PDB entry 8OUY | electron microscopy, 3.40 A resolution | chains C and D of the 4 polymer chains in the assembly

== Chain C ==
Name: DNA repair protein RAD51 homolog 4
Source organism: Homo sapiens
Reference sequence: O75771 (RA51D_HUMAN); numbering as in UniProt (aligned over 1-328)
Amino-acid sequence (328 residues; numbered 1 to 328; the number before each row is that of its first residue):
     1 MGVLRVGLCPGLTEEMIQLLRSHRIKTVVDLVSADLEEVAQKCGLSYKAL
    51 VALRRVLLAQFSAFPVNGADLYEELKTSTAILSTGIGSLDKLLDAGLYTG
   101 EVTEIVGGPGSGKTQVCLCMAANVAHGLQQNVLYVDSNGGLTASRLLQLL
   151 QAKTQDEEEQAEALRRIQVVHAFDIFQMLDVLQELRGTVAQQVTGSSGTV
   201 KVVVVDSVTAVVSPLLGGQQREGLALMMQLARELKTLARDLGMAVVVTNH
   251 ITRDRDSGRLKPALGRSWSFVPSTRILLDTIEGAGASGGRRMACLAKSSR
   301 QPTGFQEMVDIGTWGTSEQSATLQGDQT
Disordered / not traced: 1, 282-286, 315-328
Ion coordination: Mg2+: Thr114 (together with ATP)
Residues lining bound ligands:
  - ATP (adenosine-5'-triphosphate): Gly108, Pro109, Gly110, Ser111, Gly112, Lys113, Thr114, Gln115, Asn138, Arg145, Gln148, Gly288, Arg291, Ile311, Gly312
  - ATP: Phe270, Lys297, Ser298, Ser299, Arg300, Gln301, Pro302, Thr303
Swiss-Prot annotation at these positions:
  - binding site (ATP): Gly107 to Thr114
Reported in the primary citation:
  - binding site for ATP: Lys113
  - Mg2+ coordination: Thr114

== Chain D ==
Name: DNA repair protein XRCC2
Source organism: Homo sapiens
Reference sequence: O43543 (XRCC2_HUMAN); residues 1-280 here = UniProt positions 1-280
Amino-acid sequence (280 residues; row label = number of the first residue in the row):
     1 MCSAFHRAESGTELLARLEGRSSLKEIEPNLFADEDSPVHGDILEFHGPE
    51 GTGKTEMLYHLTARCILPKSEGGLEVEVLFIDTDYHFDMLRLVTILEHRL
   101 SQSSEEIIKYCLGRFFLVYCSSSTHLLLTLYSLESMFCSHPSLCLLILDS
   151 LSAFYWIDRVNGGESVNLQESTLRKCSQCLEKLVNDYRLVLFATTQTIMQ
   201 KASSSSEEPSHASRRLCDVDIDYRPYLCKAWQQLVKHRMFFSKQDDSQSS
   251 NQFSLVSRCLKSNSLKKHFFIIGESGVEFC
Disordered / not traced: 1-19, 201-221, 245-250
Residues lining bound ligands: ATP: Glu50, Gly51, Thr52, Gly53, Lys54, Thr55, Glu56, His86, Arg91, Lys243, Phe253, Ile272, Gly273, Glu274
Swiss-Prot annotation at these positions:
  - modified residue: Ser10 (Phosphoserine)
  - natural variant: Leu14 (L14P: In SPGF50 and POF17), Ala16 (A16S: Does not affect function in double-strand break repair via homologous recombination as shown in rescue assays of XRCC2-deficient cells), His47 (H47R: Does not affect function in double-strand break repair via homologous recombination as shown in rescue assays of XRCC2-deficient cells), Leu61 (L61I: Does not affect function in double-strand break repair via homologous recombination as shown in rescue assays of XRCC2-deficient cells), Glu75 (E75Q: Does not affect function in double-strand break repair via homologous recombination as shown in rescue assays of XRCC2-deficient cells), Arg91 (R91W: Rare variant; uncertain significance), Ile95 (I95V: Does not affect function in double-strand break repair via homologous recombination as shown in rescue assays of XRCC2-deficient cells), Val118 (V118A: Does not affect function in double-strand break repair via homologous recombination as shown in rescue assays of XRCC2-deficient cells), Cys120 (C120Y: Rare variant; uncertain significance), Leu133 (L133P: Rare variant; uncertain significance), Glu164 (E164Q: Does not affect function in double-strand break repair via homologous recombination as shown in rescue assays of XRCC2-deficient cells), Glu170 (E170A: Does not affect function in double-strand break repair via homologous recombination as shown in rescue assays of XRCC2-deficient cells), 11 further natural variant entries in UniProt
Reported in the primary citation:
  - binding site for ATP: Lys54

== Interface between chain C and chain D ==
Contacting residue pairs (54; chain C residue first):
  Val29(C) with Thr124(D); Leu127(D), hydrophobic; Leu128(D), hydrophobic
  Ser33(C) with Tyr131(D)
  Leu58(C) with Leu128(D), hydrophobic; Tyr131(D), hydrophobic
  Phe61(C) with His125(D); Leu128(D)
  Ser62(C) with Leu128(D)
  Ala63(C) with Tyr119(D); His125(D); Thr129(D)
  Pro65(C) with Leu117(D); Val118(D), hydrophobic; Met136(D), hydrophobic
  Val66(C) with Leu117(D), hydrogen bond (backbone-backbone)
  Asn67(C) with Leu112(D); Gly113(D); Phe115(D)
  Gly68(C) with Phe115(D), hydrogen bond (backbone-backbone)
  Leu71(C) with Met89(D), hydrophobic; Leu117(D), hydrophobic
  Tyr72(C) with Glu105(D), hydrogen bond
  Glu73(C) with Lys109(D), salt bridge
  Leu75(C) with Met89(D), hydrophobic
  Lys76(C) with Glu105(D), salt bridge
  Glu101(C) with Asp88(D)
  Arg221(C) with Trp156(D); Val160(D)
  Ala225(C) with Val160(D), hydrophobic
  Arg232(C) with Thr83(D), hydrogen bond (side chain-backbone); Cys120(D); Ser121(D)
  Lys235(C) with Asp84(D); Tyr85(D)
  Arg239(C) with Tyr85(D), hydrogen bond (side chain-backbone); Phe87(D)
  Arg266(C) with Thr197(D); Ile198(D); Gln200(D)
  Ser267(C) with Trp156(D), hydrogen bond; Ile198(D)
  Ser269(C) with Glu50(D)
  Phe270(C) with Pro49(D); Glu50(D); His86(D); Gln196(D); Thr197(D)
  Val271(C) with His86(D), hydrogen bond (backbone-side chain)
  Pro272(C) with His86(D)
  Lys297(C) with Glu50(D)
  Ser299(C) with Asp88(D), hydrogen bond; Arg91(D)
  Arg300(C) with Asp88(D), salt bridge
Interface residues without a listed pair, chain C (41 interface residues in all): Val32, Phe64, Ala69, Leu224, Met228, Gln229, Thr236, Asp240, Ser273, Arg275, Thr303
Interface residues without a listed pair, chain D (42 interface residues in all): Gly48, Lys54, Val93, Phe116, Ser132, Ala153, Ile157, Arg159, Asn251

== In short ==
41 residues of chain C and 42 residues of chain D are in contact; the contacts include 8 hydrogen bonds and 3
salt bridges. Polar pairs include Glu73(C)-Lys109(D), Lys76(C)-Glu105(D) and Arg300(C)-Asp88(D). The paper
reports a binding site for ATP at Lys113(C) and Lys54(D); Mg2+ coordination by Thr114(C).
Here chain C is DNA repair protein RAD51 homolog 4 and chain D is DNA repair protein XRCC2, both from Homo
sapiens. Entry 8OUY (Human RAD51B-RAD51C-RAD51D-XRCC2 (BCDX2) complex, 3.4 A resolution) was determined by
electron microscopy together with 8OUZ from the same study.
